6X0J - chains A and D of the 4 polymer chains in the assembly; structure by X-ray diffraction, 2.33 A resolution.

[Chain A (and D)]
Name: L-ornithine N(5)-monooxygenase
Source organism: Aspergillus fumigatus
Notes: EC 1.14.13.196; engineered mutation(s): residues 1-28 deleted; chain D of this document is another copy of the same molecule, construct and numbering; everything in this record applies to it too
UniProt: E9QYP0 (SIDA_ASPFU); residues 29-501 here = UniProt positions 29-501
Chain sequence (494 residues; each row starts with the number of its first residue):
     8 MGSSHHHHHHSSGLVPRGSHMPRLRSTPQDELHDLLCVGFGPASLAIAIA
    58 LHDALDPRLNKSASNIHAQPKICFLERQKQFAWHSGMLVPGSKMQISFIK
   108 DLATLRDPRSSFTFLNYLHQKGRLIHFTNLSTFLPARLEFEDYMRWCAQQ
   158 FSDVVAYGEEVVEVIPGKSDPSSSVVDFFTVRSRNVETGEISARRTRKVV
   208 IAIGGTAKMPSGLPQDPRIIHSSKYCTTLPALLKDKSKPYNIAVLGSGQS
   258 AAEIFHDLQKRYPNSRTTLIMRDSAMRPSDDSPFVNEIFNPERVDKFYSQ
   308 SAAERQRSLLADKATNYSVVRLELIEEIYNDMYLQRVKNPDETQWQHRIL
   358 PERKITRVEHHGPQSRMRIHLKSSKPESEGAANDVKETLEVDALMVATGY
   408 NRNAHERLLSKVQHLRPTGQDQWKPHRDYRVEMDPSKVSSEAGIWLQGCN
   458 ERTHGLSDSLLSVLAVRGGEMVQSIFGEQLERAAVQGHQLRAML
Not modelled in the structure: 8-29, 384-392, 490-501 (chain D: 8-30, 384-393, 491-501)
Differences from the reference sequence: initiating methionine (8); expression tag (9-28)
Small-molecule neighbours:
  - dihydroflavine-adenine dinucleotide (FDA): Val45, Gly46, Phe47, Gly48, Pro49, Ala50, Leu82, Glu83, Arg84, Gln85, Trp90, His91, Met94, Met101, Gln102, Ile103, Arg144, Glu166, Glu167, Val168, Ala209, Ile210, Gly211, Gly212, Tyr407, Arg409, Leu415, Gly455, Ser466, Leu467, Leu468, Ser469
  - NADP (NAP; NADP nicotinamide-adenine-dinucleotide phosphate): Met94, Ser99, Lys100, Met101, Gln102, Arg144, Lys215, Pro217, Leu252, Gly253, Ser254, Gly255, Gln256, Ser257, Glu260, Arg279, Asn323, Tyr324, Ser325, Ala404, Thr405, Gly406, Tyr407, Leu467
  - L-ornithine (ORN): Gln102, Ile103, Lys107, Asp288, Asn293, Phe296, Thr322, Asn323, Leu467, Ser469
UniProt features mapped onto this chain:
  - binding site (FAD): Glu83 to His91, Gln102, Val168, Ser466 to Leu468
  - binding site (substrate): Lys107, Asn293 to Phe296, Asn323, Ser469
  - binding site (NADP(+)): Ser254 to Ser257, Arg279, Asn323 to Ser325
What the authors report for this chain:
  - binding site for NADP: Asn323, Ser325
  - binding site for L-ornithine: Asn293, Asn323
  - mutagenesis - Y324A: abolished expression
  - mutagenesis - Y324F (35-fold): decreased catalytic activity on NADPH
  - mutagenesis - H91A: unchanged catalytic activity
  - mutagenesis - Y324F (10-fold): decreased binding to L-Orn
  - mutagenesis - Y324F (10-fold): decreased binding to NADPH

[Interface between chain A and chain D]
Residue-residue contacts (37; chain A residue first):
  Ala282(A) - Phe291(D)  hydrophobic
  Ala282(A) - Val292(D)
  Met283(A) - Phe291(D)  hydrophobic
  Met283(A) - Val292(D)
  Arg284(A) - Val292(D)
  Arg284(A) - Ala318(D)  hydrogen bond (side chain-backbone)
  Arg284(A) - Asp319(D)  salt bridge
  Pro285(A) - Asp287(D)
  Pro285(A) - Ser289(D)
  Asp287(A) - Pro285(D)
  Ser289(A) - Pro285(D)
  Ser289(A) - Leu329(D)
  Pro290(A) - Tyr336(D)  hydrophobic
  Phe291(A) - Ala282(D)  hydrophobic
  Phe291(A) - Met283(D)  hydrophobic
  Phe291(A) - Ile332(D)  hydrophobic
  Phe291(A) - Tyr336(D)  hydrophobic
  Phe291(A) - Ile356(D)  hydrophobic
  Val292(A) - Ala282(D)  hydrophobic
  Val292(A) - Met283(D)
  Val292(A) - Arg284(D)
  Glu294(A) - Tyr336(D)  hydrogen bond
  Glu311(A) - Glu359(D)
  Glu311(A) - Lys382(D)
  Arg314(A) - Lys382(D)
  Arg314(A) - Pro383(D)
  Ala318(A) - Arg284(D)  hydrogen bond (backbone-side chain)
  Asp319(A) - Arg284(D)  salt bridge
  Leu329(A) - Ser289(D)
  Ile332(A) - Phe291(D)  hydrophobic
  Tyr336(A) - Pro290(D)  hydrophobic
  Tyr336(A) - Phe291(D)  hydrophobic
  Tyr336(A) - Glu294(D)  hydrogen bond
  Ile356(A) - Phe291(D)  hydrophobic
  Lys382(A) - Glu311(D)
  Lys382(A) - Arg314(D)
  Pro383(A) - Arg314(D)
Interface residues without a listed pair, chain A (24 interface residues in all): Glu333, Ile335, Met339, Glu359
Interface residues without a listed pair, chain D (25 interface residues in all): Ser281, Glu333, Ile335, Met339

[In short]
Chain A and chain D form an interface of 24 and 25 residues respectively, with 4 hydrogen bonds and 2 salt
bridges. Polar contacts include Arg284(A)-Asp319(D), Arg284(A)-Ala318(D) and Glu294(A)-Tyr336(D). From the
paper: a binding site for NADP at Asn323(A) and Ser325(A); Y324A of chain A abolishes expression; 3
substitutions were tested in all.
Both chains are L-ornithine N(5)-monooxygenase (Aspergillus fumigatus). Entry 6X0J (Structure of reduced SidA
ornithine hydroxylase with the FAD "in" and complexed with NADP and L-ornithine) was determined by X-ray
diffraction together with 6X0H, 6X0I and 6X0K from the same study.
